Entry 9AW3 (X-ray diffraction, 3.42 A resolution); this record covers chains H and Z of the 28 polymer chains in the assembly.

Chain H:
Name: proteasome endopeptidase complex
Organism: Saccharomyces cerevisiae
Notes: EC 3.4.25.1
UniProtKB: A0A6A5Q449 (A0A6A5Q449_YEASX); residues 1-232 here correspond to UniProt positions 30-261 (UniProt number = residue number + 29)
Chain sequence (232 residues; numbered 1 to 232; the number before each row is that of its first residue):
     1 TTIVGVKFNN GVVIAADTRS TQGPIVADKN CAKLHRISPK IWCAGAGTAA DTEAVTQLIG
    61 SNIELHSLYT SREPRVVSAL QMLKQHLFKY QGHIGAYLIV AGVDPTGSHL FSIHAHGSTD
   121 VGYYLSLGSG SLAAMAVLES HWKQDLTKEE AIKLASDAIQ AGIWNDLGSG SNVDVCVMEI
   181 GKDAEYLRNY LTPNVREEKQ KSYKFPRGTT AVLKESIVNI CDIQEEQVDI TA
Unresolved in the structure: 223-232
Ion coordination: Mg2+: Ile163, Asp166 (shared with Asp222(Z) of chain Z)

Chain Z:
Name: PRE7 isoform 1
Organism: Saccharomyces cerevisiae
UniProtKB: A0A6A5Q0P3 (A0A6A5Q0P3_YEASX); residues 1-222 here correspond to UniProt positions 20-241 (UniProt number = residue number + 19)
Chain sequence (222 residues; row label = number of the first residue in the row):
     1 QFNPYGDNGG TILGIAGEDF AVLAGDTRNI TDYSINSRYE PKVFDCGDNI VMSANGFAAD
    61 GDALVKRFKN SVKWYHFDHN DKKLSINSAA RNIQHLLYGK RFFPYYVHTI IAGLDEDGKG
   121 AVYSFDPVGS YEREQCRAGG AAASLIMPFL DNQVNFKNQY EPGTNGKVKK PLKYLSVEEV
   181 IKLVRDSFTS ATERHIQVGD GLEILIVTKD GVRKEFYELK RD
Ion coordination: Mg2+ site 1: Thr192, Val198; Mg2+ site 2: Asp222 (shared with Ile163(H), Asp166(H) of chain H)

Interface between chain H and chain Z:
Contacting residue pairs (52; chain H residue first):
  Arg19(H) with Ile196(Z); Asp222(Z), salt bridge
  Pro24(H) with His195(Z), hydrogen bond (backbone-side chain); Ile196(Z), hydrogen bond (backbone-backbone)
  Ile25(H) with Arg194(Z); His195(Z)
  Val26(H) with Glu193(Z); Arg194(Z), hydrogen bond (backbone-side chain); Ile196(Z), hydrophobic
  Ala27(H) with Arg194(Z), hydrogen bond (backbone-side chain)
  Lys29(H) with Glu193(Z); Arg194(Z)
  Ile163(H) with Asp222(Z)
  Trp164(H) with Ile35(Z); Arg38(Z), hydrogen bond (backbone-side chain); Arg221(Z); Asp222(Z)
  Asp166(H) with Tyr33(Z); Asp222(Z)
  Leu167(H) with Arg28(Z); Ile30(Z), hydrophobic; Asp32(Z); Tyr33(Z), hydrogen bond (backbone-backbone); Ile35(Z), hydrophobic; Ile196(Z)
  Gly168(H) with Tyr33(Z)
  Ser169(H) with Asp222(Z)
  Asn194(H) with Lys220(Z), hydrogen bond (backbone-side chain); Asp222(Z)
  Arg196(H) with Ser190(Z), hydrogen bond; Glu193(Z)
  Glu197(H) with Arg185(Z), salt bridge
  Lys199(H) with Asp186(Z)
  Gln200(H) with Lys182(Z); Arg185(Z); Asp186(Z), hydrogen bond (backbone-side chain)
  Lys201(H) with Glu179(Z), salt bridge; Leu183(Z); Asp186(Z), hydrogen bond (backbone-side chain)
  Tyr203(H) with Phe149(Z); Gln153(Z); Leu183(Z); Asp186(Z), hydrogen bond
  Phe205(H) with Asn152(Z); Gln153(Z); Gln159(Z)
  Arg207(H) with Pro162(Z)
  Thr209(H) with Asn158(Z); Gln159(Z); Tyr160(Z), hydrogen bond (backbone-backbone)
  Ala211(H) with Gly166(Z)
  Val212(H) with Asn165(Z), hydrogen bond (backbone-side chain)
Interface residues without a listed pair, chain H (33 interface residues in all): Thr21, Gly23, Asp28, Asn165, Gly170, Ser171, Pro206, Gly208, Thr210
Interface residues without a listed pair, chain Z (35 interface residues in all): Ser34, Leu145, Glu161, Thr189, Thr192, Gln197, Glu218

Summary:
33 residues of chain H face 35 of chain Z across their interface; the contacts include 13 hydrogen bonds and 3
salt bridges. Polar contacts include Arg19(H)-Asp222(Z), Glu197(H)-Arg185(Z) and Lys201(H)-Glu179(Z).
Ile163(H), Asp166(H) and Asp222(Z) form the Mg2+ site 2.
Here chain H is proteasome endopeptidase complex and chain Z is PRE7 isoform 1, both from Saccharomyces
cerevisiae. Entry 9AW3 (Yeast 20S proteasome soaked with MA9 crude extract) was determined by X-ray
diffraction together with 9C97, 9C98, 9AW5, 9AW6 and 9AW7 from the same study.
